7MEI - chains O and b of the 30 polymer chains in the assembly; structure by electron microscopy, 3.54 A resolution.

Chain O:
Molecule: 74-nt DNA strand
Sequence (74 nucleotides; each row starts with the number of its first residue; note: 1 number in that range is skipped by the numbering (no residue carries it; nothing is unmodelled there); numbers below 1 keep their minus sign (DC-65 is residue -65)):
   -65 CTACCGATAA GCACTCGGAT AGTAGAGTTT TTTTTTGGTT TTTTTGCACT ATATTTGTGG
    -5 GGAAG
     1 GCACTAGTG

Chain b:
Protein: DNA-directed RNA polymerase subunit beta
From: Saccharomyces cerevisiae
Notes: EC 2.7.7.6
Reference sequence: A0A6A5Q4H2 (A0A6A5Q4H2_YEASX); numbering as in UniProt (aligned over 1-1224)
Sequence (1224 residues; numbered 1 to 1224; the number before each row is that of its first residue):
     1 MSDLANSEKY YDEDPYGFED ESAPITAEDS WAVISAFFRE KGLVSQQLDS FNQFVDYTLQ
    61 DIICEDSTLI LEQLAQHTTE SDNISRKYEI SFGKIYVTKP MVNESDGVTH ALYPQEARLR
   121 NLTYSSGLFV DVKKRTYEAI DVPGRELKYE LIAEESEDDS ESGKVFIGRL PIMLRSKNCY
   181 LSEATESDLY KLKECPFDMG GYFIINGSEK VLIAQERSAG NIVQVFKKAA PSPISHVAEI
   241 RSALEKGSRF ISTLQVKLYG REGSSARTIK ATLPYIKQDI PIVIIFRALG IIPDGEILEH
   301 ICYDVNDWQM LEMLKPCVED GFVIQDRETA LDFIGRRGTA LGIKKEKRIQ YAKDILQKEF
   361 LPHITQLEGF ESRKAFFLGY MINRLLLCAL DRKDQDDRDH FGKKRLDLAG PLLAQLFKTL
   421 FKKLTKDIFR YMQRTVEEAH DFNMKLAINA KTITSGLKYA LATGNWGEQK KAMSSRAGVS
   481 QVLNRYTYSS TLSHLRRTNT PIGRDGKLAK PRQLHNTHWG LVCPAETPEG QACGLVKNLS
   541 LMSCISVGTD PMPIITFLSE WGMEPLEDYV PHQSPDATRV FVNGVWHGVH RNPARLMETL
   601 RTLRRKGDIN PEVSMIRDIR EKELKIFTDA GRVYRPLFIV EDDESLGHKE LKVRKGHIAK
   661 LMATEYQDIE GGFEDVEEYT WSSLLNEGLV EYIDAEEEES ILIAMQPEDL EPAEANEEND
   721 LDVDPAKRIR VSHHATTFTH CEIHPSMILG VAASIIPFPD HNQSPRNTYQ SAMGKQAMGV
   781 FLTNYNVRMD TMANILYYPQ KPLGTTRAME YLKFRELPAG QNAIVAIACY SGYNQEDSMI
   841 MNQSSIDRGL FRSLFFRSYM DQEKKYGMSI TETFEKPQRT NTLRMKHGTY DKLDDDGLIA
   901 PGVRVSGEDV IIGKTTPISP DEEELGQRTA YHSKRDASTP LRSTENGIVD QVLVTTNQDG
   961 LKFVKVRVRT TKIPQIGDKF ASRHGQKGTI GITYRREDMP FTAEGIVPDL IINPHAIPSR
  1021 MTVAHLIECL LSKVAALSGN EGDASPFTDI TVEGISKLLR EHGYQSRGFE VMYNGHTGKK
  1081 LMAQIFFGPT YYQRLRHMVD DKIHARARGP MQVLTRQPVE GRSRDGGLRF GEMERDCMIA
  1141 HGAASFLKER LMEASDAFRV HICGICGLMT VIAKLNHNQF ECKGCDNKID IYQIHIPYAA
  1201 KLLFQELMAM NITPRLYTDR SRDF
Unresolved in the structure: 1-19, 134-135, 151-158, 262-263, 503-508, 669-677, 714-725, 731-734, 1213, 1224
Ion coordination: Zn2+: Cys1163, Cys1166, Cys1182, Cys1185

Interface between chain O and chain b:
Residue-residue contacts (9; chain O residue first):
  DA-47(O) - Met1133(b)  sugar contact
  DT-46(O) - Arg1129(b)  salt bridge to the phosphate
  DT-46(O) - Gly1131(b)  phosphate contact
  DA-45(O) - Arg1129(b)  phosphate contact
  DG-44(O) - Arg1122(b)  hydrogen bond to the phosphate
  DT-43(O) - Arg1122(b)  salt bridge to the phosphate
  DA-42(O) - Arg857(b)  salt bridge to the phosphate
  DA-40(O) - Ser208(b)  phosphate contact
  DT-38(O) - Gln469(b)  hydrogen bond to the phosphate
Other interface residues (no listed pair), chain O (10 interface residues in all): DG-41, DG-39
Other interface residues (no listed pair), chain b (14 interface residues in all): Tyr459, Ala462, Val482, Thr791, Gly1121, Leu1128, Glu1132

Overview:
10 residues of chain O and 14 residues of chain b are in contact, with 2 hydrogen bonds and 3 salt bridges.
Among the polar pairs are DG-44(O)-Arg1122(b), DT-38(O)-Gln469(b) and DT-46(O)-Arg1129(b). The Zn2+ site is
built by Cys1163(b), Cys1166(b), Cys1182(b) and Cys1185(b).
Chain O is a 74-nt DNA strand and chain b is DNA-directed RNA polymerase subunit beta (Saccharomyces
cerevisiae); the structure, Composite structure of EC+EC, was determined by electron microscopy (same
publication as 7MK9, 7MKA, 7ML0, 7ML1, 7ML2, 7ML3 and 7ML4).
